Entry 6HZA (X-ray diffraction, 1.90 A resolution); this record covers chains A and B.

[Chain A]
Name: Furin
Organism: Homo sapiens
Notes: EC 3.4.21.75
Reference sequence: P09958 (FURIN_HUMAN); residue numbers follow UniProt; this construct covers 108-574
Amino-acid sequence (482 residues; numbered 108 to 589; the number before each row is that of its first residue):
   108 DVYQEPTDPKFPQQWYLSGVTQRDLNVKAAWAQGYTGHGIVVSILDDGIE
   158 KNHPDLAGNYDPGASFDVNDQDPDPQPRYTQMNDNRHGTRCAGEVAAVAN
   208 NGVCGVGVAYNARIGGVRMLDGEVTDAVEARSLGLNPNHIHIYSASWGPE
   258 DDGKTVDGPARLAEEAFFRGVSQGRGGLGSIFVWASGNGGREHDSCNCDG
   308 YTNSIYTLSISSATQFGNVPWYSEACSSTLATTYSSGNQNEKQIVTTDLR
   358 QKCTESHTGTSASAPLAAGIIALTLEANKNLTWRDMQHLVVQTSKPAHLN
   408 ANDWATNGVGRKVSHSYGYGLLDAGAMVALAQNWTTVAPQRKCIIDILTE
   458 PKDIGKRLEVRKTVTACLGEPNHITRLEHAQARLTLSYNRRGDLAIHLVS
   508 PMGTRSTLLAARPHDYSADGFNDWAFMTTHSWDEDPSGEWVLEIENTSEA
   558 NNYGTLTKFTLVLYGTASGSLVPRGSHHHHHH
Unresolved in the structure: 108, 582-589
Differences from the reference sequence: expression tag (575-589)
Disulfides: Cys211-Cys360, Cys303-Cys333, Cys450-Cys474
Bound ions: Ca2+ site 1: Asp115, Asp162, Val205, Asn208, Val210, Gly212; Ca2+ site 2: Asp174, Asp179, Asp181; Ca2+ site 3: Asp258, Asp301, Glu331; Na+ site 1: Ser279, Gly284; Na+ site 2: Thr309, Ser311, Thr314; Na+ site 3 near Ser544 (its only coordinating residue here)
UniProt features mapped onto this chain:
  - motif: Arg498 to Asp500 (Cell attachment site)
  - active site (Charge relay system): Asp153, His194, Ser368
  - binding site (Ca(2+)): Asp115, Asp162, Asp174, Asp179, Asp181, Val205, Asn208, Val210, Gly212, Asp258, Asp301, Glu331
  - binding site (substrate): Asp154, Asp191, Asn192, Glu236, Ser253 to Asp258, Asp264, Ala292 to Asn295, Asp306, Tyr308, Ser368
  - glycosylation (N-linked (GlcNAc...) asparagine): Asn387, Asn440, Asn553
  - natural variant: Trp547 (W547R: In cell line LoVo)
  - mutagenesis: Asp153 (D153N: Loss of catalytic activity and propeptide first cleavage. Abnormal accumulation in the early secretory pathway)

[Chain B]
Name: Arg-arg-lys-arg-00S
Amino-acid sequence (5 residues; numbered 1 to 5; the number before each row is that of its first residue):
     1 RRKRX
Modified / non-standard residues: 00S (4-(aminomethyl)benzenecarboximidamide) at position 5
Covalently attached groups: pentanedial (PTD) linked to Arg1, Lys3

[Chain A / chain B interface]
Contacting residue pairs (35; chain A residue first):
  Asp154(A) with Arg4(B), salt bridge
  Asp191(A) with Arg4(B), hydrogen bond (backbone-side chain)
  Asn192(A) with Arg4(B), hydrogen bond
  His194(A) with Arg4(B); 00S_5(B)
  Leu227(A) with Arg4(B)
  Val231(A) with Arg1(B), hydrogen bond (backbone-side chain); Arg2(B)
  Thr232(A) with Arg1(B)
  Asp233(A) with Arg1(B)
  Glu236(A) with Arg1(B), salt bridge; Arg2(B), salt bridge
  Ser253(A) with Arg4(B); 00S_5(B)
  Trp254(A) with Lys3(B); 00S_5(B)
  Gly255(A) with Arg2(B); Lys3(B), hydrogen bond (backbone-backbone); 00S_5(B)
  Pro256(A) with Arg2(B); 00S_5(B)
  Glu257(A) with Lys3(B), salt bridge
  Asp258(A) with 00S_5(B)
  Asp264(A) with Arg2(B), salt bridge
  Gly265(A) with Arg2(B), hydrogen bond (backbone-side chain)
  Trp291(A) with 00S_5(B)
  Ala292(A) with 00S_5(B)
  Ser293(A) with 00S_5(B)
  Gly294(A) with 00S_5(B)
  Asn295(A) with 00S_5(B)
  Asp306(A) with 00S_5(B)
  Tyr308(A) with Arg2(B), hydrogen bond
  Thr309(A) with 00S_5(B)
  Thr367(A) with 00S_5(B)
  Ser368(A) with 00S_5(B)
Also at the interface, not in a pair above, chain A (29 interface residues in all): Asp228, Ala267

[Overview]
Chain A and chain B form an interface of 29 and 5 residues respectively; the contacts include 6 hydrogen bonds
and 5 salt bridges. Polar contacts include Asp154(A)-Arg4(B), Glu236(A)-Arg1(B) and Glu236(A)-Arg2(B).
Pentanedial is covalently linked to Arg1(B).
Here chain A is Furin (Homo sapiens) and chain B is Arg-arg-lys-arg-00S. Entry 6HZA (X-ray structure of furin
in complex with the cyclic peptide c[glutaryl-Arg-Arg-Lys]-Arg-4-Amba) was determined by X-ray diffraction,
deposited together with 6HLB, 6HLD, 6HLE, 6HZB, 6HZC and 6HZD.
